PDB entry 6IGO | X-ray diffraction, 2.75 A resolution | chains C and A

[Chain C (and A)]
Molecule: Myelin protein zero-like protein 1
Source organism: Homo sapiens
Notes: chain A of this document is another copy of the same molecule, construct and numbering; everything in this record applies to it too
UniProtKB: O95297 (MPZL1_HUMAN); numbering as in UniProt (aligned over 36-162)
Sequence (135 residues; row label = number of the first residue in the row):
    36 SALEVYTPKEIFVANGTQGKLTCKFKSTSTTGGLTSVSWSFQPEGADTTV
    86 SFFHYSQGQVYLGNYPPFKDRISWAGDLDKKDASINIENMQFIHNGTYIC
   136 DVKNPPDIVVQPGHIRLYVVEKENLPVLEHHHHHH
Unresolved in the structure: 36, 159-170 (chain A: 36-37, 158-170)
Differences from the reference sequence: expression tag (163-170)
Swiss-Prot annotation at these positions:
  - glycosylation (N-linked (GlcNAc...) asparagine): Asn50, Asn130
Cystine bridges: Cys58-Cys135

[Chain C / chain A interface]
Residue-residue contacts - 45 pairs, chain C then chain A:
  Gly68(C) - Gln92(A)  hydrogen bond (backbone-side chain)
  Leu69(C) - Gln92(A)
  Leu69(C) - Tyr96(A)
  Thr84(C) - Val145(A)
  Thr84(C) - Gln146(A)
  Thr84(C) - Pro147(A)
  Val85(C) - Val144(A)  hydrophobic
  Val85(C) - Val145(A)
  Ser86(C) - Lys138(A)  hydrogen bond
  Ser86(C) - Ile143(A)  hydrogen bond (side chain-backbone)
  Ser86(C) - Val144(A)
  Ser86(C) - Val145(A)  hydrogen bond (side chain-backbone)
  Phe87(C) - Ile143(A)
  Phe88(C) - Ile143(A)
  His89(C) - Lys138(A)
  His89(C) - Ile143(A)
  Gln92(C) - Gly68(A)
  Gln92(C) - Leu69(A)
  Gln92(C) - Gln92(A)
  Tyr96(C) - Leu69(A)
  Tyr96(C) - Pro140(A)  hydrophobic
  Tyr96(C) - Ile143(A)
  Leu97(C) - Ile143(A)
  Gly98(C) - Ile143(A)
  Gly98(C) - Val144(A)
  Asn99(C) - Val144(A)
  Tyr100(C) - Val144(A)
  Lys138(C) - Ser73(A)
  Lys138(C) - Ser86(A)  hydrogen bond
  Lys138(C) - His89(A)
  Pro140(C) - Tyr96(A)  hydrophobic
  Ile143(C) - Ser86(A)  hydrogen bond (backbone-side chain)
  Ile143(C) - Phe87(A)
  Ile143(C) - Phe88(A)
  Ile143(C) - His89(A)
  Ile143(C) - Tyr96(A)
  Ile143(C) - Gly98(A)
  Val144(C) - Val85(A)  hydrophobic
  Val144(C) - Ser86(A)
  Val144(C) - Gly98(A)
  Val145(C) - Val85(A)
  Val145(C) - Ser86(A)  hydrogen bond (backbone-side chain)
  Gln146(C) - Thr83(A)
  Gln146(C) - Thr84(A)
  Pro147(C) - Thr84(A)
Also at the interface, not in a pair above, chain C (24 interface residues in all): Ser71, Thr83, Pro141
Also at the interface, not in a pair above, chain A (25 interface residues in all): Ser71, Leu97, Asn99, Tyr100, Pro141

[In short]
The interface between chain C and chain A involves 24 residues on one side and 25 on the other, with 7
hydrogen bonds. Polar pairs include Gly68(C)-Gln92(A), Ser86(C)-Lys138(A) and Ser86(C)-Ile143(A).
Chain C and chain A are both Myelin protein zero-like protein 1 (Homo sapiens); the structure, Crystal
structure of myelin protein zero-like protein 1 (MPZL1), was determined by X-ray diffraction, deposited
together with 6IGT and 6IGW.
